6SAV - chain A; structure by X-ray diffraction, 1.40 A resolution.

== Chain A ==
Protein: Alpha-amylase
Source organism: Rhizomucor pusillus
Notes: EC 3.2.1.1
UniProt: M9TI89 (M9TI89_RHIPU); residues 1-438 here correspond to UniProt positions 34-471 (UniProt number = residue number + 33)
Amino-acid sequence (438 residues; numbered 1 to 438; the number before each row is that of its first residue):
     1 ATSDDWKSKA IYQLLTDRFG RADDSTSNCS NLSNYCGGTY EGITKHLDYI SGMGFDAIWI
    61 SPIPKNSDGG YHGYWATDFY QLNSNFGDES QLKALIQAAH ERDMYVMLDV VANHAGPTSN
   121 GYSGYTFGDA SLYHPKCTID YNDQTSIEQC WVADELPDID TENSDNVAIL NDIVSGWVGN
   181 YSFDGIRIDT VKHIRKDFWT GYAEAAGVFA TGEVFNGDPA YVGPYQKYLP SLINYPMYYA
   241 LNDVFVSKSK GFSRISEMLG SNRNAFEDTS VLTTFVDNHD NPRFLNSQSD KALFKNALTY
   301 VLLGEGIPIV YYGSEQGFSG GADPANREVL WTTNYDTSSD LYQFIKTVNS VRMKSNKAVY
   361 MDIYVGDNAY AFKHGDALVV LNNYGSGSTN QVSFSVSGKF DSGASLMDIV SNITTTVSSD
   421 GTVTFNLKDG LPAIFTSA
Disulfide bonds: Cys29-Cys36, Cys137-Cys150
Covalently attached groups: N-acetylglucosamine (NAG) linked to Asn180
Construct notes: conflict Ala94 (Thr127 in M9TI89), Asp103 (Gly136 in M9TI89), Ser231 (Pro264 in M9TI89), Thr333 (Ala366 in M9TI89), Ala358 (Thr391 in M9TI89)
Ion coordination: Ca2+: Asn113, Glu148, Asp158, His193

== Summary ==
Covalently linked N-acetylglucosamine: at Asn180. The Ca2+ site is built by Asn113, Glu148, Asp158 and His193.
Chain A is Alpha-amylase (Rhizomucor pusillus); the structure, Structural and functional characterisation of
three novel fungal amylases with enhanced stability and pH tolerance, was determined by X-ray diffraction
together with 6SAO and 6SAU from the same study.
